PDB entry 9F74 | electron microscopy, 3.00 A resolution | chains A and F of the 7 polymer chains in the assembly

Chain A (and F):
Molecule: Large T antigen
Source organism: Betapolyomavirus macacae
Notes: EC 3.6.4.-; chain F of this document is another copy of the same molecule, construct and numbering; everything in this record applies to it too
UniProtKB: P03070 (LT_SV40); residues 266-627 here = UniProt positions 266-627
Amino-acid sequence (362 residues; each row starts with the number of its first residue):
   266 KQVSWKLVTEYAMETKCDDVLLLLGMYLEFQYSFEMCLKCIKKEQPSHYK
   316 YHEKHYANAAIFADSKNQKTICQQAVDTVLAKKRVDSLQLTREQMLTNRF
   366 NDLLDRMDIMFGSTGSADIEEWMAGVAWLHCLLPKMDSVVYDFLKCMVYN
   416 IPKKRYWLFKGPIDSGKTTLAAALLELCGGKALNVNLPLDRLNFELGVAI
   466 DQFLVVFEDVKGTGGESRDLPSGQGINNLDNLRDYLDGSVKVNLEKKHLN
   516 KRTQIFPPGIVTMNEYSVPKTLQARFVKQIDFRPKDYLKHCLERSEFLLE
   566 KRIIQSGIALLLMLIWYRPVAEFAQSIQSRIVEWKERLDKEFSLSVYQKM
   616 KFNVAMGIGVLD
Residues lining bound ligands: ATP (adenosine-5'-triphosphate): Leu397, Pro427, Ile428, Asp429, Ser430, Gly431, Lys432, Thr433, Thr434, Asp474, Asn529, Arg548, Pro549, Lys550, Asp551, Leu553, Lys554, Leu557, Leu564
UniProt features mapped onto this chain:
  - binding site (Zn(2+)): Cys302, Cys305, His313, His317
  - binding site (ATP): Gly426 to Thr433

Interface between chain A and chain F:
Residue-residue contacts (27):
  Trp270(A) with Lys331(F)
  Lys271(A) with Asp329(F), salt bridge
  Gln339(A) with Ser330(F), hydrogen bond (side chain-backbone); Lys331(F); Asn332(F); Gln333(F), hydrogen bond (side chain-backbone)
  Asp342(A) with Lys334(F), salt bridge
  Thr343(A) with Leu293(F)
  Ala346(A) with Leu286(F); Gly290(F)
  Arg349(A) with Asp284(F), salt bridge; Leu286(F); Leu287(F)
  Val350(A) with Gly290(F); Met291(F); Glu294(F)
  Leu353(A) with Leu287(F), hydrophobic
  Gln354(A) with Met291(F); Lys304(F); Gln310(F)
  Asn415(A) with Arg567(F), hydrogen bond (backbone-side chain)
  Ile416(A) with Arg567(F)
  Pro417(A) with Arg567(F)
  Gly503(A) with Arg567(F), hydrogen bond (backbone-side chain)
  Asn515(A) with Asp284(F), hydrogen bond
  Ile520(A) with Arg567(F)
  Lys535(A) with Pro486(F)
Interface residues without a listed pair, chain A (19 interface residues in all): Lys418, Leu514
Interface residues without a listed pair, chain F (20 interface residues in all): Leu289, Asp429, Leu564

Overview:
The interface between chain A and chain F involves 19 residues on one side and 20 on the other, with 5
hydrogen bonds and 3 salt bridges. Among the polar pairs are Lys271(A)-Asp329(F), Asp342(A)-Lys334(F) and
Arg349(A)-Asp284(F). Ligands of chain A: ATP.
Chain A and chain F are both Large T antigen (Betapolyomavirus macacae); the structure, Active SV40 LTAg
complex with DNA (3D variability component_000, frame_015), was determined by electron microscopy together
with 9EVH, 9EVP, 9F3T, 9F3U, 9F5I, 9F73 and 14 further entries from the same study.
